PDB entry 5IVW | electron microscopy, 10.00 A resolution (very low resolution: no residue pairs are listed; an interface is given only as per-side residue counts) | chains V and Y of the 8 polymer chains in the assembly

[Chain V]
Protein: TFIIH basal transcription factor complex helicase XPB subunit
Source organism: Homo sapiens
Notes: EC 3.6.4.12
UniProtKB: P19447 (ERCC3_HUMAN); residue numbers follow UniProt; this construct covers 1-782
Sequence (782 residues; row label = number of the first residue in the row):
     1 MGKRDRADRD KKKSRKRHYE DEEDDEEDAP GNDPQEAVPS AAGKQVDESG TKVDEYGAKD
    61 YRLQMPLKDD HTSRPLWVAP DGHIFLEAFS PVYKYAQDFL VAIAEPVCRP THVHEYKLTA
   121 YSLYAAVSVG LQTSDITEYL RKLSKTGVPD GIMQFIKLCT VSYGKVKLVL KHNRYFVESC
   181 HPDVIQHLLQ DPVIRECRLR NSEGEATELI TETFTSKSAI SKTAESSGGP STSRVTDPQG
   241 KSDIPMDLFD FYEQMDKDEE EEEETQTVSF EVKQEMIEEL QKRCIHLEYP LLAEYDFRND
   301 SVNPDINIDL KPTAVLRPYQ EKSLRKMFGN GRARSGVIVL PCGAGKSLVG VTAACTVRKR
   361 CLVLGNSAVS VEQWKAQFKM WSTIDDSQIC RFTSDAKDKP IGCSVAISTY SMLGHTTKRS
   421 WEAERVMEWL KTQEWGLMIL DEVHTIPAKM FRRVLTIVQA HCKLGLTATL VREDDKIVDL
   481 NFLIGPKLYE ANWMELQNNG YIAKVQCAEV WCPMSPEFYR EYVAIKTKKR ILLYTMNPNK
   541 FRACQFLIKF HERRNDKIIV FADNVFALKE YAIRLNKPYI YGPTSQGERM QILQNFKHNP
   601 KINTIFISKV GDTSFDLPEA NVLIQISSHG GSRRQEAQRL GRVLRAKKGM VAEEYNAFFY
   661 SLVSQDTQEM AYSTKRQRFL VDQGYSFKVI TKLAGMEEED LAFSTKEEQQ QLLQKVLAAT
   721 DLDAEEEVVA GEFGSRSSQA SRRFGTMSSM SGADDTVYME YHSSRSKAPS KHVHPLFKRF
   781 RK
Disordered / not traced: 1-243, 719-782
Curated features (UniProtKB/Swiss-Prot):
  - motif: Arg6 to His18 (Nuclear localization signal), Asp441 to His444 (DEVH box)
  - binding site (ATP): Leu340 to Ser347, Arg642, Arg645
  - modified residue (Phosphoserine): Ser686, Ser751

[Chain Y]
Molecule: scp-Y
Sequence (20 nucleotides; row label = number of the first residue in the row):
     1 TTTTTTTCGT CTTCGGCAAT

[Chain V / chain Y interface]
At this resolution (10 A) residue pairs are not listed: 11 residues of chain V and 8 of chain Y lie at the interface.

[Summary]
11 residues of chain V and 8 residues of chain Y are in contact. From UniProt: 10 ATP-binding residues on
chain V.
Chain V is TFIIH basal transcription factor complex helicase XPB subunit (Homo sapiens) and chain Y is scp-Y;
the structure, Human core TFIIH bound to DNA within the PIC, was determined by electron microscopy.
